5HBE - chains A and B; structure by X-ray diffraction, 2.38 A resolution.

[Chain A]
Name: Cyclin-dependent kinase 8
From: Homo sapiens
Notes: EC 2.7.11.22, 2.7.11.23; fragment: kinase domain, residues 1-362
Reference sequence: P49336 (CDK8_HUMAN); residue numbers follow UniProt; this construct covers 1-362
Amino-acid sequence (364 residues; row label = number of the first residue in the row; numbers below 1 keep their minus sign (Asp-1 is residue -1)):
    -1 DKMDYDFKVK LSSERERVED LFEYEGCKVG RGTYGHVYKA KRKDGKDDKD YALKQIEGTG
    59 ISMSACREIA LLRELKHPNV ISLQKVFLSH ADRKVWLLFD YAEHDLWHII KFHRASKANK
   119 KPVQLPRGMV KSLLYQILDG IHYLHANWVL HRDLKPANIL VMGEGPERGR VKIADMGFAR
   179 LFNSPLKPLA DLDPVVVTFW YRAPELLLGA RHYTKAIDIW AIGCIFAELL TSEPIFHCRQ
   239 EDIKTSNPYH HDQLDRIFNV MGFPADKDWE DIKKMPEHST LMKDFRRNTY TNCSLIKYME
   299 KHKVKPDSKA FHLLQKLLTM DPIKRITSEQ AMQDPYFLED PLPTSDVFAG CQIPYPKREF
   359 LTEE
Not modelled in the structure: -1, 118-121, 186-194, 239-243, 362
Sequence notes: expression tag (-1 to 0)
Small-molecule neighbours: 5Y6 (8-[3-chloranyl-5-[1-methyl-2,2-bis(oxidanylidene)-3H-2,1-benzothiazol-5-yl]pyridin-4-yl]-1-oxa-3,8-diazaspiro[4.5]decan-2-one): Val27, Tyr32, Val35, Ala50, Lys52, Ile79, Phe97, Asp98, Tyr99, Ala100, Asp103, His106, Ala155, Leu158, Ala172, Asp173, Arg356
Reported in the primary citation:
  - binding site for 5Y6: Lys52, Phe97, Asp173

[Chain B]
Name: Cyclin-C
From: Homo sapiens
Reference sequence: P24863 (CCNC_HUMAN); numbering as in UniProt (aligned over 1-264)
Amino-acid sequence (266 residues; row label = number of the first residue in the row; numbers below 1 keep their minus sign (Lys-1 is residue -1)):
    -1 KAMAGNFWQS SHYLQWILDK QDLLKERQKD LKFLSEEEYW KLQIFFTNVI QALGEHLKLR
    59 QQVIATATVY FKRFYARYSL KSIDPVLMAP TCVFLASKVE EFGVVSNTRL IAAATSVLKT
   119 RFSYAFPKEF PYRMNHILEC EFYLLELMDC CLIVYHPYRP LLQYVQDMGQ EDMLLPLAWR
   179 IVNDTYRTDL CLLYPPFMIA LACLHVACVV QQKDARQWFA ELSVDMEKIL EIIRVILKLY
   239 EQWKNFDERK EMATILSKMP KPKPPP
Sequence notes: expression tag (-1 to 0)

[Interface between chain A and chain B]
Pairs across the interface - 68 pairs, chain A then chain B:
  Lys0(A) - Asp82(B)
  Lys0(A) - Tyr130(B)
  Met1(A) - Ser80(B)
  Met1(A) - Tyr141(B)  hydrophobic
  Met1(A) - Pro260(B)
  Met1(A) - Lys261(B)
  Asp2(A) - Lys79(B)
  Asp2(A) - Ser80(B)  hydrogen bond (backbone-backbone)
  Asp2(A) - Pro260(B)
  Asp2(A) - Lys261(B)  hydrogen bond (side chain-backbone)
  Tyr3(A) - Lys261(B)  hydrogen bond (backbone-backbone)
  Tyr3(A) - Pro263(B)  hydrophobic
  Asp4(A) - Lys261(B)  salt bridge
  Phe5(A) - Phe72(B)  hydrophobic
  Phe5(A) - Tyr76(B)  hydrophobic
  Phe5(A) - Ser80(B)
  Lys6(A) - Tyr141(B)
  Leu9(A) - Tyr76(B)
  Leu9(A) - Tyr141(B)  hydrophobic
  Arg13(A) - Tyr141(B)
  Arg13(A) - Glu144(B)  salt bridge
  Gly58(A) - Phe140(B)
  Ile59(A) - Lys96(B)  hydrogen bond (backbone-side chain)
  Ile59(A) - Glu139(B)
  Ile59(A) - Leu143(B)  hydrophobic
  Met61(A) - Lys96(B)
  Met61(A) - Glu99(B)
  Met61(A) - Val102(B)  hydrophobic
  Cys64(A) - Leu93(B)  hydrophobic
  Cys64(A) - Lys96(B)
  Cys64(A) - Val97(B)  hydrophobic
  Cys64(A) - Leu150(B)
  Arg65(A) - Lys96(B)
  Arg65(A) - Val97(B)  hydrogen bond (side chain-backbone)
  Arg65(A) - Glu99(B)  salt bridge
  Ile67(A) - Cys148(B)  hydrophobic
  Ile67(A) - Leu150(B)  hydrophobic
  Ala68(A) - Leu150(B)  hydrophobic
  Ala68(A) - Ile151(B)
  Arg71(A) - Gln13(B)  hydrogen bond
  Arg71(A) - Asp147(B)  salt bridge
  Arg71(A) - Cys148(B)
  Arg71(A) - Cys149(B)
  Glu72(A) - Ser8(B)
  Glu72(A) - Ser9(B)  hydrogen bond
  Glu72(A) - Ile151(B)
  Leu73(A) - Met1(B)  hydrophobic
  Val84(A) - Cys148(B)  hydrophobic
  Leu86(A) - Phe140(B)
  Leu86(A) - Leu143(B)  hydrophobic
  Leu86(A) - Glu144(B)
  Ser87(A) - Phe140(B)
  His88(A) - Phe140(B)
  His88(A) - Tyr141(B)
  His88(A) - Glu144(B)  salt bridge
  Arg91(A) - Leu136(B)
  Arg91(A) - Phe140(B)
  Asn145(A) - Ala0(B)
  Asn145(A) - Met1(B)  hydrogen bond (backbone-backbone)
  Asn145(A) - Asn4(B)
  Trp146(A) - Lys-1(B)
  Arg150(A) - Glu99(B)  salt bridge
  Phe176(A) - Glu99(B)
  Ala177(A) - Glu99(B)
  Arg178(A) - Glu99(B)  hydrogen bond (backbone-side chain)
  Phe180(A) - Glu99(B)
  Phe180(A) - Phe100(B)  hydrophobic
  Phe180(A) - Gly101(B)
Other interface residues (no listed pair), chain A (38 interface residues in all): Leu69, Lys92, Val93, Tyr141, Val147, Leu179, Asn181
Other interface residues (no listed pair), chain B (41 interface residues in all): Ile81, Glu98, Pro129, Glu137, Lys259, Pro262, Pro264

[Summary]
38 residues of chain A and 41 residues of chain B are in contact, with 9 hydrogen bonds and 6 salt bridges.
Among the polar pairs are Asp4(A)-Lys261(B), Arg13(A)-Glu144(B) and Arg65(A)-Glu99(B). Ligands of chain A:
compound 5Y6. The paper reports a binding site for 5Y6 at Lys52(A), Phe97(A) and Asp173(A).
Here chain A is Cyclin-dependent kinase 8 and chain B is Cyclin-C, both from Homo sapiens. Entry 5HBE
(CDK8-CYCC IN COMPLEX WITH 8-[3-Chloro-5-(1-methyl-2,2-dioxo-2,
3-dihydro-1H-2l6-benzo[c]isothiazol-5-yl)-pyridin- 4-yl]-1-oxa-3,8-diaza-spiro[4.5]decan-2-one) was determined
by X-ray diffraction (same publication as 5FGK, 5HBH and 5HBJ).
